7MUV - chains JH and EC of the 205 polymer chains in the assembly; structure by electron microscopy, 4.60 A resolution (low resolution: residue-level contacts below are approximate; hydrogen-bond / salt-bridge calls are withheld).

== Chain JH ==
Molecule: Type IV secretion protein IcmK
From: Legionella pneumophila
UniProt: A0A2S6FBG9 (A0A2S6FBG9_LEGPN); residue numbers follow UniProt; this construct covers 1-361
Sequence (361 residues; row label = number of the first residue in the row):
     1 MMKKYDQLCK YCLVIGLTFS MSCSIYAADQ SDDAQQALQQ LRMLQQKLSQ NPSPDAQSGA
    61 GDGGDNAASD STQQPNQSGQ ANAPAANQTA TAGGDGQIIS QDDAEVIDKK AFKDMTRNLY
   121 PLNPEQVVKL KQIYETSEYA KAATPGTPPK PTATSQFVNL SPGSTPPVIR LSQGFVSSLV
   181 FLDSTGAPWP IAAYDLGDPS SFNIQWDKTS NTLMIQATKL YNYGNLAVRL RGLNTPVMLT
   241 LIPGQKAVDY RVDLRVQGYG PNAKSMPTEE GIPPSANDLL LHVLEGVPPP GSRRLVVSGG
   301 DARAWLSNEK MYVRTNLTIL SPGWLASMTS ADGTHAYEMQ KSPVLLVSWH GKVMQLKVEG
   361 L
Not modelled in the structure: 1-103

== Chain EC ==
Molecule: DotC
From: Legionella pneumophila
UniProt: O52184 (O52184_LEGPN); numbering as in UniProt (aligned over 1-303)
Sequence (303 residues; each row starts with the number of its first residue):
     1 MRKFILSLSI LLSALLVACS SRNHYGDTGS LAGLQAMADS KYTRAQKKQK MGKIREMALK
    61 ETALSVGAQA GLAWRAKIID EQLNKQARNL DAIYDFNSLV LEHNILPPVL LEGRNTLNLA
   121 DAQSIRISDR TYKVAKQAHF ITTPPTWRQY LWMDYVKPEA PNVTLLPKTK AEKEIWCIYT
   181 ERGWKNGIDQ ANTILEENIA RIKEDFGGMI LYRKLLAMNM VSPPYVSHTD LGVTGDGSEI
   241 HIDDRVLRIT ALPELNVNSA EWRAAVAKDE NALERFKNME KLANQAKIVI TNKSWQPIIA
   301 PVS
Not modelled in the structure: 1-59, 269-303
Reported in the primary citation:
  - post-translational modification sites: Cys19 (citing earlier work)

== Chain JH / chain EC interface ==
Residue-residue contacts - 36 pairs, chain JH then chain EC:
  Ile272(JH) - Arg126(EC)
  Pro273(JH) - Ala120(EC)
  Pro273(JH) - Arg126(EC)
  Pro274(JH) - Asn118(EC)
  Pro274(JH) - Arg126(EC)
  Ser275(JH) - Asn118(EC)
  Ser275(JH) - Arg126(EC)
  Asp278(JH) - Lys133(EC)
  Leu281(JH) - Leu111(EC)
  Leu281(JH) - Lys133(EC)
  His282(JH) - Leu111(EC)
  His282(JH) - Glu204(EC)
  Glu285(JH) - Lys203(EC)
  Glu285(JH) - Glu204(EC)
  Gly286(JH) - Ala200(EC)
  Val287(JH) - Glu204(EC)
  Pro288(JH) - Glu197(EC)
  Arg294(JH) - Ile194(EC)
  Arg294(JH) - Glu197(EC)
  Arg303(JH) - Glu196(EC)
  Trp305(JH) - Glu197(EC)
  Trp324(JH) - Leu117(EC)
  Leu325(JH) - Asn118(EC)
  Leu325(JH) - Leu119(EC)
  Ala326(JH) - Leu117(EC)
  Ala326(JH) - Asn118(EC)
  Ser327(JH) - Asn115(EC)
  Ser327(JH) - Thr116(EC)
  Ser327(JH) - Leu117(EC)
  Met328(JH) - Gly113(EC)
  Met328(JH) - Thr116(EC)
  Thr329(JH) - Arg114(EC)
  Thr329(JH) - Asn115(EC)
  Ser330(JH) - Arg114(EC)
  Ala331(JH) - Glu112(EC)
  Ala331(JH) - Arg114(EC)
Also at the interface, not in a pair above, chain JH (23 interface residues in all): Ala276
Also at the interface, not in a pair above, chain EC (21 interface residues in all): Ser124, Thr131, Thr193

== In short ==
23 residues of chain JH and 21 residues of chain EC are in contact. From the paper: a modification site at
Cys19(EC).
Here chain JH is Type IV secretion protein IcmK and chain EC is DotC, both from Legionella pneumophila. Entry
7MUV (Reconstruction of the Legionella pneumophila Dot/Icm T4SS 3DVA Map 3) was determined by electron
microscopy together with 7MUC, 7MUD, 7MUE, 7MUQ, 7MUS, 7MUW and 7MUY from the same study.
